Entry 5LNU (X-ray diffraction, 1.73 A resolution); this record covers chains B and C of the 4 polymer chains in the assembly.

== Chain B (and C) ==
Molecule: Pyridoxal 5'-phosphate synthase subunit PDX1.3
From: Arabidopsis thaliana
Notes: EC 4.3.3.6; fragment: PLP synthase subunit Pdx1.3; chain C of this document is another copy of the same molecule, construct and numbering; everything in this record applies to it too
Reference sequence: Q8L940 (PDX13_ARATH); residues 2-310 here correspond to UniProt positions 1-309 (UniProt number = residue number - 1)
Chain sequence (316 residues; each row starts with the number of its first residue):
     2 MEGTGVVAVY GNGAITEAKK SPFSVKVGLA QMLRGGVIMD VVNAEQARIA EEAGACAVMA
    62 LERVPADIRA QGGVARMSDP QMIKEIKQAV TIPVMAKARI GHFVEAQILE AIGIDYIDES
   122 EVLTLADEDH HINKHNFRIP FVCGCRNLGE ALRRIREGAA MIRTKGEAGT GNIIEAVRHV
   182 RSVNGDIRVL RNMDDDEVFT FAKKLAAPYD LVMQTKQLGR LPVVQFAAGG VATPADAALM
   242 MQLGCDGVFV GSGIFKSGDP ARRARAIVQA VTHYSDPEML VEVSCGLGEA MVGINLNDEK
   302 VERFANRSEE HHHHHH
Disordered / not traced: 2-20, 299-317 (chain C: 2-21, 298-317)
Construct notes: expression tag (311-317)
Covalent attachments: (4S)-4-azanyl-5-oxidanyl-pent-1-en-3-one (KIK) linked to Lys-98, Lys-166
Residues lining bound ligands: (4S)-4-azanyl-5-oxidanyl-pent-1-en-3-one (KIK): Asp-41, Leu-62, Pro-66, Asp-119, Ser-121, Glu-122, Val-123, Arg-164, Ala-169, Ala-229, Phe-250
Swiss-Prot annotation at these positions:
  - active site: Lys-98 (Schiff-base intermediate with D-ribose 5-phosphate)
  - binding site (D-ribose 5-phosphate): Asp-41, Gly-170, Gly-231, Gly-252, Ser-253
  - binding site (D-glyceraldehyde 3-phosphate): Arg-182
  - modified residue: Met-2 (N-acetylmethionine)
From the paper describing this entry:
  - binding site for (4S)-4-azanyl-5-oxidanyl-pent-1-en-3-one: Lys-98, Lys-166
  - catalytic residues: Lys-98, Lys-166

== Interface between chain B and chain C ==
Pairs across the interface - 25 pairs, chain B then chain C:
  Asp-130(B) / Thr-201(C)  hydrogen bond (backbone-side chain)
  His-131(B) / Glu-198(C)
  His-131(B) / Thr-201(C)  hydrogen bond
  Asn-134(B) / Asp-197(C)  hydrogen bond
  Asn-134(B) / Phe-200(C)
  Asn-137(B) / Asp-197(C)
  Arg-154(B) / Lys-204(C)
  Arg-157(B) / Phe-200(C)
  Arg-157(B) / Tyr-210(C)
  Arg-157(B) / Asp-211(C)  salt bridge
  Glu-158(B) / Phe-200(C)
  Asp-197(B) / Asn-134(C)  hydrogen bond
  Asp-197(B) / Asn-137(C)
  Glu-198(B) / His-131(C)
  Phe-200(B) / Asn-134(C)
  Phe-200(B) / Arg-157(C)
  Phe-200(B) / Glu-158(C)
  Thr-201(B) / Asp-130(C)  hydrogen bond (side chain-backbone)
  Thr-201(B) / His-131(C)  hydrogen bond
  Lys-204(B) / Arg-154(C)
  Lys-204(B) / Ala-207(C)
  Ala-207(B) / Lys-204(C)
  Tyr-210(B) / Arg-157(C)
  Asp-211(B) / Arg-157(C)  salt bridge
  Asp-211(B) / Asp-211(C)

== Summary ==
The chain B/chain C interface involves 15 residues from each chain, with 6 hydrogen bonds and 2 salt bridges.
Polar contacts include Arg-157(B)/Asp-211(C), Asp-130(B)/Thr-201(C) and His-131(B)/Thr-201(C).
(4S)-4-azanyl-5-oxidanyl-pent-1-en-3-one is covalently linked to Lys-166(B). From the paper: catalytic
residues Lys-98(B) and Lys-166(B); a binding site for (4S)-4-azanyl-5-oxidanyl-pent-1-en-3-one at Lys-98(B)
and Lys-166(B).
Both chains are Pyridoxal 5'-phosphate synthase subunit PDX1.3 (Arabidopsis thaliana). Entry 5LNU (Crystal
structure of Arabidopsis thaliana Pdx1-I320 complex) was determined by X-ray diffraction together with 5LNS,
5LNT, 5LNV and 5LNW from the same study.
